PDB entry 7V3U | electron microscopy, 3.20 A resolution | chains D and G of the 12 polymer chains in the assembly

# Chain D
Protein: DNA replication licensing factor MCM4
Source organism: Saccharomyces cerevisiae S288C
Notes: EC 3.6.4.12
UniProt: P30665 (MCM4_YEAST); residues 1-933 here = UniProt positions 1-933
Sequence (933 residues; row label = number of the first residue in the row):
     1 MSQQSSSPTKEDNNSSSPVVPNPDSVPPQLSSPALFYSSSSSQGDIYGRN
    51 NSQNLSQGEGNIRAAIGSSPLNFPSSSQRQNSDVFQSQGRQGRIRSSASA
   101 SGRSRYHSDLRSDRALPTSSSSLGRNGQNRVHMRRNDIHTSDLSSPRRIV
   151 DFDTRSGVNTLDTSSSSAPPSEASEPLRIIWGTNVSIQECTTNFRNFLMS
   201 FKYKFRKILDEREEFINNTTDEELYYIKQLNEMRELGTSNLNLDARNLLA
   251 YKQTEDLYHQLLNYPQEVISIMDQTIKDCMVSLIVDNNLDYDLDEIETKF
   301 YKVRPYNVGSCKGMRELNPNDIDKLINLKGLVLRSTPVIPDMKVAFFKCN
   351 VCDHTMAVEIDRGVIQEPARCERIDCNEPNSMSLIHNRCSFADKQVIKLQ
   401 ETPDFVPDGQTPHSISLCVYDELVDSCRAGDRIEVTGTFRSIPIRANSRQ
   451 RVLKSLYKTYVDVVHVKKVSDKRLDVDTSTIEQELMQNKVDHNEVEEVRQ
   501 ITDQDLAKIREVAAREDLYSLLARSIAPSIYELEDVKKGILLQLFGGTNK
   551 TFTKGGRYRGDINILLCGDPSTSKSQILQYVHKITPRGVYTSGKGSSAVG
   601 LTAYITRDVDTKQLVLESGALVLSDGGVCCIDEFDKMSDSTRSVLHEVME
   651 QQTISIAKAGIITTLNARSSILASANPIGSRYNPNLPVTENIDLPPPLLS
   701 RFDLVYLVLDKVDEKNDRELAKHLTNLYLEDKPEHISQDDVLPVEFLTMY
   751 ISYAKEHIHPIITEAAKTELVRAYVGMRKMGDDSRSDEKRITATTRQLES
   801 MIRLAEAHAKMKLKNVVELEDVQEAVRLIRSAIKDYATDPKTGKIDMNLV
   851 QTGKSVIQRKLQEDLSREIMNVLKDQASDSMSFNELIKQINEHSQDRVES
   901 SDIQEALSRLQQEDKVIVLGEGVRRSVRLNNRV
Unresolved in the structure: 1-175, 734-738, 785-787, 854-933
Metal / ion sites: Zn2+: Cys349, Cys352, Cys371, Cys376; Mg2+: Ser575 (together with ATP-gamma-S)
Small-molecule neighbours:
  - ATP-gamma-S (AGS; phosphothiophosphoric acid-adenylate ester), molecule 1: Ser529, Ile530, Tyr531, Asp569, Pro570, Ser571, Thr572, Ser573, Lys574, Ser575, Gln576, Asn676, Leu720, Leu724
  - ATP-gamma-S (AGS), molecule 2: Tyr558, Glu650, Pro697, Arg701, Thr795, Arg796, Glu799
Swiss-Prot annotation at these positions:
  - motif: Ser700 to Asp703 (Arginine finger)
  - binding site (ATP): Gly568 to Ser575
  - modified residue (Phosphoserine): Ser52, Ser56, Ser69
What the authors report for this chain:
  - post-translational modification sites: Thr140, Ser141 (citing earlier work)

# Chain G
Protein: DNA replication licensing factor MCM7
Source organism: Saccharomyces cerevisiae S288C
Notes: EC 3.6.4.12
UniProt: P38132 (MCM7_YEAST); residue numbers follow UniProt; this construct covers 1-845
Sequence (845 residues; each row starts with the number of its first residue):
     1 MSAALPSIQLPVDYNNLFNEITDFLVTFKQDTLSSDATRNENEDENLDAE
    51 NIEQHLLEKGPKYMAMLQKVANRELNSVIIDLDDILQYQNEKFLQGTQAD
   101 DLVSAIQQNANHFTELFCRAIDNNMPLPTKEIDYKDDVLDVILNQRRLRN
   151 ERMLSDRTNEIRSENLMDTTMDPPSSMNDALREVVEDETELFPPNLTRRY
   201 FLYFKPLSQNCARRYRKKAISSKPLSVRQIKGDFLGQLITVRGIITRVSD
   251 VKPAVEVIAYTCDQCGYEVFQEVNSRTFTPLSECTSEECSQNQTKGQLFM
   301 STRASKFSAFQECKIQELSQQVPVGHIPRSLNIHVNGTLVRSLSPGDIVD
   351 VTGIFLPAPYTGFKALKAGLLTETYLEAQFVRQHKKKFASFSLTSDVEER
   401 VMELITSGDVYNRLAKSIAPEIYGNLDVKKALLLLLVGGVDKRVGDGMKI
   451 RGDINVCLMGDPGVAKSQLLKAICKISPRGVYTTGKGSSGVGLTAAVMKD
   501 PVTDEMILEGGALVLADNGICCIDEFDKMDESDRTAIHEVMEQQTISISK
   551 AGINTTLNARTSILAAANPLYGRYNPRLSPLDNINLPAALLSRFDILFLM
   601 LDIPSRDDDEKLAEHVTYVHMHNKQPDLDFTPVEPSKMREYIAYAKTKRP
   651 VMSEAVNDYVVQAYIRLRQDSKREMDSKFSFGQATPRTLLGIIRLSQALA
   701 KLRLADMVDIDDVEEALRLVRVSKESLYQETNKSKEDESPTTKIFTIIKK
   751 MLQETGKNTLSYENIVKTVRLRGFTMLQLSNCIQEYSYLNVWHLINEGNT
   801 LKFVDDGTMDTDQEDSLVSTPKLAPQTTASANVSAQDSDIDLQDA
Unresolved in the structure: 1, 32-58, 170-172, 731-845
Metal / ion sites: Zn2+: Cys262, Cys265, Cys284, Cys289; Mg2+: Ser467, Asp524 (together with ATP-gamma-S)
Small-molecule neighbours:
  - ATP-gamma-S (AGS; phosphothiophosphoric acid-adenylate ester), molecule 1: Glu421, Ile422, Tyr423, Asn425, Asp461, Pro462, Gly463, Val464, Ala465, Lys466, Ser467, Gln468, Asn568, Leu612, Val616
  - ATP-gamma-S (AGS), molecule 2: Met448, Ile450, Glu542, Ala589, Arg593, Pro686, Arg687, Leu690
Swiss-Prot annotation at these positions:
  - motif: Ser592 to Asp595 (Arginine finger)
  - binding site (ATP): Tyr423, Gly463, Ala465, Lys466, Ser467, Asn568, Arg593, Arg687
  - modified residue: Thr811 (Phosphothreonine), Ser819 (Phosphoserine), Ser838 (Phosphoserine)

# How chain D and chain G interact
Contacting residue pairs - 162 pairs, chain D then chain G:
  Ile179(D) - Gln145(G)
  Trp181(D) - Gln145(G)
  Trp181(D) - Glu268(G)  hydrogen bond
  Gly182(D) - Ile142(G)
  Gly182(D) - Gln145(G)  hydrogen bond (backbone-side chain)
  Thr183(D) - Gln145(G)  hydrogen bond (backbone-side chain)
  Asn184(D) - Tyr134(G)
  Glu189(D) - Tyr134(G)
  Asp256(D) - Tyr134(G)
  His259(D) - Tyr134(G)
  His259(D) - Lys135(G)
  Gln260(D) - Tyr134(G)
  Asn263(D) - Asp136(G)
  Asn263(D) - Val138(G)
  Asn263(D) - Arg303(G)  hydrogen bond (backbone-side chain)
  Tyr264(D) - Val138(G)
  Tyr264(D) - Val141(G)
  Tyr264(D) - Arg303(G)
  Arg315(D) - Asp250(G)
  Arg315(D) - Arg341(G)  hydrogen bond (backbone-side chain)
  Glu316(D) - Arg341(G)
  Leu317(D) - Arg341(G)  hydrogen bond (backbone-side chain)
  Asn318(D) - Arg341(G)  hydrogen bond
  Pro319(D) - Pro253(G)  hydrophobic
  Pro319(D) - Phe307(G)  hydrophobic
  Pro319(D) - Ser308(G)
  Pro319(D) - Ala309(G)
  Asn320(D) - Asp137(G)
  Asn320(D) - Val138(G)
  Ile322(D) - Thr302(G)
  Ile322(D) - Arg303(G)  hydrogen bond (backbone-side chain)
  Asp323(D) - Arg303(G)  hydrogen bond (backbone-side chain)
  Lys324(D) - Asp137(G)  salt bridge
  Asp361(D) - Phe299(G)
  Arg362(D) - Asp263(G)  salt bridge
  Arg362(D) - Phe299(G)
  Val364(D) - Gln297(G)
  Val364(D) - Phe299(G)  hydrophobic
  Gln366(D) - Gln297(G)  hydrogen bond
  Gln400(D) - Ile553(G)
  Gln400(D) - Asn554(G)  hydrogen bond (side chain-backbone)
  Gln400(D) - Thr555(G)
  Val406(D) - Asn558(G)
  Val406(D) - Arg560(G)  hydrogen bond (backbone-side chain)
  Pro407(D) - Arg560(G)  hydrogen bond (backbone-side chain)
  Asp408(D) - Arg479(G)
  Asp408(D) - Asn518(G)
  Gly409(D) - Arg479(G)
  Gly409(D) - Val514(G)
  Gly409(D) - Asp517(G)  hydrogen bond (backbone-side chain)
  Thr411(D) - Leu508(G)  hydrogen bond (side chain-backbone)
  Thr411(D) - Val514(G)
  Pro412(D) - Thr555(G)
  Pro412(D) - Thr556(G)
  Pro412(D) - Leu557(G)
  Ser441(D) - Thr302(G)
  Arg451(D) - Pro280(G)
  Val452(D) - Thr277(G)
  Val452(D) - Phe278(G)
  Leu453(D) - Thr277(G)  hydrogen bond (backbone-side chain)
  Leu453(D) - Phe278(G)  hydrogen bond (backbone-backbone)
  Leu453(D) - Pro280(G)  hydrophobic
  Leu453(D) - Met300(G)  hydrophobic
  Lys454(D) - Thr277(G)
  Lys454(D) - Phe278(G)
  Lys454(D) - Asp504(G)  salt bridge
  Ser455(D) - Pro253(G)
  Ser455(D) - Val255(G)
  Ser455(D) - Val273(G)
  Ser455(D) - Ser275(G)  hydrogen bond (side chain-backbone)
  Ser455(D) - Arg276(G)  hydrogen bond (backbone-backbone)
  Ser455(D) - Thr277(G)  hydrogen bond (side chain-backbone)
  Ser455(D) - Phe278(G)
  Leu456(D) - Lys252(G)
  Leu456(D) - Pro253(G)
  Leu456(D) - Ala254(G)  hydrophobic
  Leu456(D) - Phe310(G)  hydrophobic
  Leu456(D) - Val502(G)
  Tyr457(D) - Pro253(G)  hydrogen bond (backbone-backbone)
  Tyr457(D) - Val255(G)  hydrophobic
  Tyr457(D) - Phe307(G)  hydrophobic
  Thr459(D) - Lys252(G)  hydrogen bond
  Thr459(D) - Pro253(G)
  Ser529(D) - Asp446(G)  hydrogen bond
  Ser529(D) - Met448(G)
  Pro570(D) - Ala589(G)  hydrophobic
  Pro570(D) - Arg687(G)
  Ser571(D) - Thr685(G)
  Ser571(D) - Pro686(G)
  Ser571(D) - Arg687(G)
  Ser575(D) - Gln543(G)
  Gln576(D) - Met448(G)
  Gln576(D) - Lys449(G)
  Gln579(D) - Gln543(G)  hydrogen bond
  Tyr590(D) - Gln543(G)  hydrogen bond
  Tyr590(D) - Ser547(G)
  Thr591(D) - Ser549(G)
  Ser592(D) - Glu539(G)
  Gly593(D) - Thr535(G)
  Lys594(D) - Glu531(G)
  Lys594(D) - Ser532(G)
  Lys594(D) - Thr535(G)
  Gly595(D) - Ser547(G)
  Gly595(D) - Ile548(G)
  Gly595(D) - Ser549(G)  hydrogen bond (backbone-backbone)
  Gly595(D) - Lys550(G)
  Ser596(D) - Ser549(G)
  Ser597(D) - Ser549(G)  hydrogen bond (backbone-backbone)
  Ser597(D) - Lys550(G)
  Ser597(D) - Ala551(G)
  Val599(D) - Ala551(G)  hydrophobic
  Gly600(D) - Ser549(G)  hydrogen bond (backbone-side chain)
  Gly600(D) - Lys550(G)
  Gly600(D) - Ala551(G)
  Gly600(D) - Asn554(G)  hydrogen bond (backbone-side chain)
  Tyr604(D) - Lys550(G)
  Tyr604(D) - Ala551(G)
  Tyr604(D) - Asn554(G)  hydrogen bond
  Val609(D) - Met506(G)
  Ala620(D) - Ser549(G)
  Ala620(D) - Asn554(G)  hydrogen bond (backbone-side chain)
  Asp632(D) - Gln543(G)
  Glu633(D) - Thr535(G)
  Glu633(D) - His538(G)  salt bridge
  Lys636(D) - His538(G)
  Ser680(D) - Pro587(G)
  Ser680(D) - Ala588(G)  hydrogen bond (side chain-backbone)
  Ser680(D) - Ala589(G)  hydrogen bond (side chain-backbone)
  Arg681(D) - Gln683(G)  hydrogen bond
  Asp710(D) - Arg668(G)  salt bridge
  Asp710(D) - Gln683(G)
  Lys711(D) - Arg668(G)
  Val712(D) - Arg668(G)
  Val712(D) - Lys672(G)
  Val712(D) - Gln683(G)
  Glu714(D) - Ile665(G)
  Glu714(D) - Gln669(G)
  Asp717(D) - Tyr664(G)
  Asp717(D) - Arg668(G)  salt bridge
  Arg718(D) - Gln662(G)
  Arg718(D) - Ile665(G)
  Ala721(D) - Val661(G)  hydrophobic
  Ala721(D) - Tyr664(G)  hydrophobic
  Ala721(D) - Leu689(G)  hydrophobic
  Lys722(D) - Val661(G)
  Leu724(D) - Leu690(G)  hydrophobic
  Thr725(D) - Met652(G)
  Thr725(D) - Asn657(G)
  Leu727(D) - Lys442(G)
  Tyr728(D) - Lys442(G)
  Tyr728(D) - Ile450(G)
  Tyr728(D) - Met652(G)  hydrogen bond (backbone-backbone)
  Tyr728(D) - Ile693(G)  hydrophobic
  Tyr728(D) - Gln697(G)
  Leu729(D) - Val651(G)
  Leu729(D) - Met652(G)
  Leu729(D) - Glu654(G)
  Leu729(D) - Asn657(G)
  Glu730(D) - Lys442(G)  hydrogen bond (backbone-side chain)
  Asp731(D) - Lys442(G)  hydrogen bond (backbone-side chain)
  Asp731(D) - Arg649(G)  salt bridge
  Pro733(D) - Arg443(G)
Interface residues without a listed pair, chain D (94 interface residues in all): Ile180, Pro443, Ala446, Pro528, Tyr580, Leu601, Thr606, Ser618, Gly619, Asn676, Gly679, Asp713, Leu720, Asn726
Interface residues without a listed pair, chain G (101 interface residues in all): Asp133, Arg146, Arg149, Phe192, Ile258, Thr261, Val440, Val444, Gly445, Glu505, Gly510, Gly552, Ser592, Ser653, Ala684

# Overview
Chain D and chain G form an interface of 94 and 101 residues respectively; the contacts include 37 hydrogen
bonds and 7 salt bridges. Polar contacts include Lys324(D)-Asp137(G), Arg362(D)-Asp263(G) and
Lys454(D)-Asp504(G). One ATP-gamma-S molecule is bound between chain D and chain G. Ligands of chain D:
ATP-gamma-S. The paper reports modification sites Thr140(D) and Ser141(D).
Here chain D is DNA replication licensing factor MCM4 and chain G is DNA replication licensing factor MCM7,
both from Saccharomyces cerevisiae S288C. Entry 7V3U (Cryo-EM structure of MCM double hexamer with structured
Mcm4-NSD) was determined by electron microscopy, deposited together with 7V3V and 7W8G.
